Entry 3QDO (X-ray diffraction, 1.88 A resolution); this record covers chain A.

Chain A:
Molecule: Sorting nexin-27, G protein-activated inward rectifier potassium channel 3 chimera
Source organism: Rattus norvegicus
Notes: fragment: PDZ domain , GIRK-3 C-terminus
UniProtKB: chimeric construct of Q8K4V4, Q63511: residues 39-133 from Q8K4V4 (SNX27_RAT) positions 39-133 (same numbers); residues 203-208 from Q63511 positions 388-393 (UniProt number = residue number + 185)
Sequence (109 residues; each row starts with the number of its first residue; note: 99 numbers in that range are skipped by the numbering (no residue carries them; nothing is unmodelled there)):
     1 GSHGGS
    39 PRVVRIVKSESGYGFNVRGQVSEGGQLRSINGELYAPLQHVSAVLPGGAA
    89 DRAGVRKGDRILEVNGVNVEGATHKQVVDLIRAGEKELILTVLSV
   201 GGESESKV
Differences from the reference sequence: expression tag (1-6); linker (201-202)
UniProt features mapped onto this chain:
  - modified residue (Phosphoserine): Ser-49, Ser-60
  - motif: Glu-205 to Val-208 (PDZ-binding)
From the paper describing this entry:
  - self-association interface (contacts with another copy of this molecule); pairs are residue here / residue on that copy: Phe-53/Val-208 (hydrophobic contact), Val-55/Val-208 (hydrophobic contact), Ile-119/Val-208 (hydrophobic contact)
  - mutagenesis - Y51L, R56E, R56E/R66E: abolished binding to GIRK3
  - mutagenesis - R66E: unchanged binding to GIRK3
  - mutagenesis - R56E/R66E, R66E: increased binding to IRK1
  - mutagenesis - R56E/R66E/I119A: increased binding to WT IRK1
  - specificity-determining residues: Ile-119 (proposed by the authors, not directly observed)
  - specificity-determining residues: Arg-56, Arg-66

Summary:
From the paper: Y51L, R56E and R56E/R66E abolish binding to GIRK3; specificity determinants Ile-119, Arg-56
and Arg-66; 5 substitutions were tested in all.
Chain A is Sorting nexin-27, G protein-activated inward rectifier potassium channel 3 chimera (Rattus
norvegicus); the structure, Crystal Structure of PDZ domain of sorting nexin 27 (SNX27) fused to the Gly-Gly
linker followed ..., was determined by X-ray diffraction together with 3QE1 and 3QGL from the same study.
